Entry 5XXY (X-ray diffraction, 2.90 A resolution); this record covers chains H and A of the 3 polymer chains in the assembly.

# Chain H
Protein: heavy chain of atezolizumab fab
From: Homo sapiens
Notes: antibody fragment or engineered binder
Amino-acid sequence (240 residues; each row starts with the number of its first residue):
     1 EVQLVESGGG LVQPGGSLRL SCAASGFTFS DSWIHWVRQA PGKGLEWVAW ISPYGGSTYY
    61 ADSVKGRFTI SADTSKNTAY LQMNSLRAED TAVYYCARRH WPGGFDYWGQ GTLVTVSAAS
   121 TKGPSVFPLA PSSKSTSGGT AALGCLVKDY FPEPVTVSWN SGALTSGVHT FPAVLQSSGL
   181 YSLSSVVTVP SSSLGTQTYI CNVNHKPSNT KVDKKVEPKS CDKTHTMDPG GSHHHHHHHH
Unresolved in the structure: 134-139, 193-196, 219-240
Cystine bridges: Cys22-Cys96, Cys145-Cys201

# Chain A
Protein: Programmed cell death 1 ligand 1
From: Homo sapiens
Notes: fragment: IgV domain
UniProtKB: Q9NZQ7 (PD1L1_HUMAN); residue numbers follow UniProt; this construct covers 18-133
Amino-acid sequence (124 residues; numbered 18 to 141; the number before each row is that of its first residue):
    18 AFTVTVPKDL YVVEYGSNMT IECKFPVEKQ LDLAALIVYW EMEDKNIIQF VHGEEDLKVQ
    78 HSSYRQRARL LKDQLSLGNA ALQITDVKLQ DAGVYRCMIS YGGADYKRIT VKVNAPGSHH
   138 HHHH
Unresolved in the structure: 45-48, 72-83, 133-141
Cystine bridges: Cys40-Cys114
Sequence notes: expression tag (134-141)
Swiss-Prot annotation at these positions:
  - glycosylation: Asn35 (N-linked (GlcNAc...) asparagine)

# How chain H and chain A interact
Contacting residue pairs (37; chain H residue first):
  Ser30(H) with Arg113(A); Arg125(A)
  Asp31(H) with Arg113(A), salt bridge; Tyr123(A); Arg125(A), salt bridge
  Ser32(H) with Arg113(A)
  Trp33(H) with Met115(A)
  Trp50(H) with Tyr56(A), hydrogen bond
  Ser52(H) with Glu58(A), hydrogen bond; Arg113(A), hydrogen bond
  Tyr54(H) with Glu58(A); Met59(A); Glu60(A); Asp61(A), hydrogen bond (backbone-backbone); Val111(A), hydrogen bond (side chain-backbone); Arg113(A); Arg125(A)
  Gly55(H) with Glu58(A), hydrogen bond (backbone-side chain); Met59(A); Asp61(A); Lys62(A), hydrogen bond (backbone-backbone); Asn63(A)
  Gly56(H) with Glu58(A)
  Ser57(H) with Glu58(A), hydrogen bond; Asn63(A), hydrogen bond; Gln66(A)
  Thr58(H) with Gln66(A), hydrogen bond (backbone-side chain)
  Tyr59(H) with Val68(A), hydrophobic; His69(A), hydrogen bond
  Arg99(H) with Gly119(A), hydrogen bond (side chain-backbone); Ala121(A)
  Trp101(H) with Met115(A), hydrophobic; Gly120(A); Ala121(A), hydrogen bond (backbone-backbone); Asp122(A); Tyr123(A), hydrophobic
  Pro102(H) with Gly120(A)
Other interface residues (no listed pair), chain H (17 interface residues in all): Pro53, Thr74
Other interface residues (no listed pair), chain A (21 interface residues in all): Ala18, Tyr112
From the paper, about this interface:
  - specific contacts: Trp33(H)-Met115(A) (hydrophobic contact), Tyr54(H)-Val111(A) (hydrogen bond), Tyr54(H)-Arg125(A) (cation-pi contact), Trp101(H)-Tyr123(A) (pi stacking), Trp101(H)-Met115(A) (hydrophobic contact), Arg125(A)-Ser30(H), Arg125(A)-Asp31(H)
  - epitope / paratope residues, chain H: Ser30(H), Asp31(H), Trp33(H), Tyr54(H), Gly55(H), Ser57(H), Thr58(H), Tyr59(H), Arg99(H), Trp101(H)
  - epitope / paratope residues, chain A: Tyr56(A), Glu58(A), Met59(A), Glu60(A), Asp61(A), Lys62(A), Asn63(A), Gln66(A), Val68(A), Val111(A), Arg113(A), Met115(A), Ala121(A), Asp122(A), Tyr123(A), Arg125(A)
  - hot spots on chain A (mutagenesis) - E58A, R113A (9-fold): decreased binding to atezolizumab

# Summary
17 residues of chain H face 21 of chain A across their interface, with 13 hydrogen bonds and 2 salt bridges.
Polar pairs include Asp31(H)-Arg113(A), Asp31(H)-Arg125(A) and Trp50(H)-Tyr56(A). The paper describes
hydrophobic contacts between Trp33(H) and Met115(A) and Trp101(H) and Met115(A); a hydrogen bond between
Tyr54(H) and Val111(A); a cation-pi contact between Tyr54(H) and Arg125(A). The paper reports that E58A and
R113A of chain A reduce binding to atezolizumab; epitope/paratope residues Ser30(H), Asp31(H) and Tyr56(A)
among others.
Chain H is heavy chain of atezolizumab fab and chain A is Programmed cell death 1 ligand 1, both from Homo
sapiens; the structure, Crystal structure of PD-L1 complexed with atezolizumab fab at 2.9A, was determined by
X-ray diffraction.
